3VR4 - chains E and G of the 8 polymer chains in the assembly; structure by X-ray diffraction, 2.17 A resolution.

[Chain E]
Molecule: V-type sodium ATPase subunit B
Source organism: Enterococcus hirae
Notes: EC 3.6.3.15
Reference sequence: Q08637 (NTPB_ENTHR); numbering as in UniProt (aligned over 1-458)
Amino-acid sequence (465 residues; each row starts with the number of its first residue; numbers below 1 keep their minus sign (Gly-6 is residue -6)):
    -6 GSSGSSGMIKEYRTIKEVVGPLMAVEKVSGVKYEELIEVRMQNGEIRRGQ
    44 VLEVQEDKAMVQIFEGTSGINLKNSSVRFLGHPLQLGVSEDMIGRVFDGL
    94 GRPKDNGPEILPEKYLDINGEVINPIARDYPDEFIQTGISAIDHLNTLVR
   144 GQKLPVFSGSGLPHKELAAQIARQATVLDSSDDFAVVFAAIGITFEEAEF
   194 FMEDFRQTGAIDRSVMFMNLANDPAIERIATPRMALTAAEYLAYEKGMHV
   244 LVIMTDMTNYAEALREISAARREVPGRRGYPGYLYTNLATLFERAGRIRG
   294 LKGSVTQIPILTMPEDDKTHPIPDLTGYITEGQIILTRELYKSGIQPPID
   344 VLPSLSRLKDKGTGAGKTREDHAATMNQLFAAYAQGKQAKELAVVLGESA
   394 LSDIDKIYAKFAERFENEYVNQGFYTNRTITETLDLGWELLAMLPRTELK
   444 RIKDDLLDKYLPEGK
Unresolved in the structure: -6 to 3, 456-458
Differences from the reference sequence: expression tag (-6 to 0)
Modified / non-standard residues: Mse1 (selenomethionine); Mse16, Mse34, Mse53, Mse85, Mse195, Mse209, Mse211, Mse227, Mse241, Mse247, Mse250, Mse306, Mse369, Mse436 (selenomethionine; parent Met)

[Chain G]
Molecule: V-type sodium ATPase subunit D
Source organism: Enterococcus hirae
Notes: EC 3.6.3.15
Amino-acid sequence (217 residues; row label = number of the first residue in the row; numbers below 1 keep their minus sign (Gly-6 is residue -6)):
    -6 GSSGSSGMRLNVNPTRMELTRLKKQLTTATRGHKLLKDKQDELMRQFILL
    44 IRKNNELRQAIEKETQTAMKDFVLAKSTVEEAFIDELLALPAENVSISVV
    94 EKNIMSVKVPLMNFQYDETLNETPLEYGYLHSNAELDRSIDGFTQLLPKL
   144 LKLAEVEKTCQLMAEEIEKTRRRVNALEYMTIPQLEETIYYIKMKLEENE
   194 RAEVTRLIKVKNMGTEE
Unresolved in the structure: -6 to 5, 71, 84-85, 109-125, 207-210
Modified / non-standard residues: Mse1 (selenomethionine); Mse10, Mse37, Mse62, Mse98, Mse105, Mse156, Mse173, Mse187, Mse206 (selenomethionine; parent Met)

[Interface between chain E and chain G]
Pairs across the interface (16; chain E residue first):
  Arg258(E) - Arg194(G)
  Arg265(E) - Ile201(G)
  Val267(E) - Lys202(G)
  Pro268(E) - Arg194(G)
  Pro268(E) - Thr198(G)
  Gly269(E) - Glu191(G)
  Gly269(E) - Arg194(G)
  Arg270(E) - Glu191(G)
  Arg271(E) - Tyr183(G)  hydrogen bond
  Arg271(E) - Mse187(G)
  Arg271(E) - Glu191(G)  hydrogen bond (backbone-side chain)
  Arg271(E) - Arg194(G)
  Gly272(E) - Arg194(G)
  Asp310(E) - Tyr183(G)  hydrogen bond
  Val388(E) - Arg164(G)
  Val388(E) - Tyr172(G)

[Overview]
10 residues of chain E and 9 residues of chain G are in contact, with 3 hydrogen bonds. Polar pairs include
Arg271(E)-Tyr183(G), Arg271(E)-Glu191(G) and Asp310(E)-Tyr183(G).
Chain E is V-type sodium ATPase subunit B and chain G is V-type sodium ATPase subunit D, both from
Enterococcus hirae; the structure, Crystal structure of Enterococcus hirae V1-ATPase [eV1], was determined by
X-ray diffraction together with 3VR2, 3VR3 and 3VR5 from the same study.
